7QH7 - chains 5 and A of the 49 polymer chains in the assembly; structure by electron microscopy, 2.89 A resolution.

Chain 5:
Molecule: 39S ribosomal protein L37, mitochondrial
Organism: Homo sapiens
UniProt: Q9BZE1 (RM37_HUMAN); residue numbers follow UniProt; this construct covers 31-422
Chain sequence (392 residues; numbered 31 to 422; the number before each row is that of its first residue):
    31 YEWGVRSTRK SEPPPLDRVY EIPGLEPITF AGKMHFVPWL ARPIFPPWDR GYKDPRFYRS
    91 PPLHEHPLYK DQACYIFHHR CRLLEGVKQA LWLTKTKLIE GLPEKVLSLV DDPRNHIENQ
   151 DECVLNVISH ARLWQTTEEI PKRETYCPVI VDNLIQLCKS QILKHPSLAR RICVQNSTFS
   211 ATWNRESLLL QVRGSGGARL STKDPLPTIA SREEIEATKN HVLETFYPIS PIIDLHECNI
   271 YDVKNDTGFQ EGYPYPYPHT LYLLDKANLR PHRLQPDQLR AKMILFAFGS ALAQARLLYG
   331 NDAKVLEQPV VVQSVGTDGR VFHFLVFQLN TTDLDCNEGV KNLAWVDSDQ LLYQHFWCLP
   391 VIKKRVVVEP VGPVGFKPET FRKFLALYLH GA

Chain A:
Molecule: 16S ribosomal RNA
Organism: Homo sapiens
Sequence (1256 nucleotides; row label = number of the first residue in the row; note: 302 numbers in that range are skipped by the numbering (no residue carries them; nothing is unmodelled there)):
  1671 GCUAAACCUA GCCCCAAACC C
  1695 CCACCUUACU ACCA
  1711 CAAC
  1716 UUAGCCAAAC CAUUUAC
  1737 AUAAAGUAUA GGCGAUAGAA AUUGA
  1766 UGGCGCAAUA GAUAUAGUAC CGCAAGGGAA AGA
  1813 CAAGCAUAAU AUAGCAAGGA CUAACCCCUA UACCUUCUGC AUAAUGAAUU AACUAGAAAU
  1873 AACUUUGCAA GGAGAGCCAA AGCUAAGACC CCCGAAACCA GACGAGCUAC CUAAGAACAG
  1933 CUAAAAGAGC ACACCCGUCU AUGUAGCAAA AUAGUGGGAA GAUUUAUAGG UAGAGGCGAC
  1993 AAACCUACCG AGCCUGGUGA UAGCUGGUUG UCCAAGAUAG AAUCUUAGUU CAACUUUAAA
  2053 UUUGCCCACA GAACC
  2072 AAAUCCCCUU GUAAAUUUAA CUGUUAGUCC AAAGAGGAAC AGCUCUUUGG ACACUAGGAA
  2132 AAAACCUUGU AGAGAGAGUA AAAAAU
  2231 GAUCCCAAAC AUAUAACUGA ACUCCUCACA CCCAAUUGGA CCAAUCUAUC A
  2285 UAUAGAAGAA CUAAUGUUAG UAUAAGUAAC AUGAAAACAU UCUCCUCCGC AUAAGCCUGC
  2345 GUCAGAU
  2364 CUGACAAUUA ACAGCCCAAU AUCUACAAUC AACCAACAAG
  2407 UUAUUACCCU CACUGUCAAC CCAAC
  2433 CAGGCAUGCU CAUAAGGAAA GGUUAAAAAA AGUAAAAGGA ACUCGGCAAA UCUUACCCCG
  2493 CCUGUUUACC AAAAACAUCA CCUCUAGCAU CACCAGUAUU AGAGGCACCG CCU
  2611 CCUUAAAUAG G
  2637 CUCCACGAGG GUUCAGCUGU CUCUUACUUU UAACCAGUGA AAUUGACCUG CCCGUG
  2696 AGGCGGGCAU AACACAGCAA GACGA
  2723 AGACCCUAUG GAGCUUUAAU UUAUUAAUGC AAA
  2792 ACCUGCAUUA AAAAUUUCGG UUGGGGCGAC CUCGGAGCAG AACCCAACCU CCGAG
  2855 GCUAAGACUU CACCAGUCAA AGCGAA
  2896 GAUCCAAUAA CUUGACCAAC GGAACAAGUU ACCCUAGGG
  2944 CAAUCCUAUU CUAGAGUCCA UAUCAACAAU AGGGUUUAC
  2994 UGGAUCAGGA CAUCCCGAUG GUGCAGCCGC UAUUAAAGGU UCGUUUGUUC AACGAUUAAA
  3054 GUCCU
  3060 CGUGAUCUGA GUUCAGACCG GAGUAAUCCA GGUCGGUUUC UAUCUACUUU
  3113 AUUCCUCCCU GUACGAAAGG ACAAGAGAAA UAAGGCCUAC UUCACAAAGC GCCUUC
  3174 UAAAUGAUAU CAUCUCAACU UA
  3201 AUACCCACAC CCACCCAAGA ACAGGGUU
Bound ions: Mg2+ site 1: C1725, C1726; Mg2+ site 2: A1757, U1758; Mg2+ site 3: G1776, A1779; Mg2+ site 4 near G1776 (its only coordinating residue here); Mg2+ site 5: U1778, A1779; Mg2+ site 6: A1814, A1815; Mg2+ site 7 near A1859 (its only coordinating residue here); Mg2+ site 8: A1869, C1902; Mg2+ site 9 near A1907 (its only coordinating residue here); Mg2+ site 10 near G1918 (its only coordinating residue here); Mg2+ site 11 near G2011 (its only coordinating residue here); Mg2+ site 12: G2015, U2731; 23 more Mg2+ sites not listed
From the paper describing this entry:
  - post-translational modification sites: G2815

Chain 5 / chain A interface:
Pairs across the interface (80):
  Tyr-31(5) / A2521(A)  base contact
  Tyr-31(5) / U2522(A)  base contact
  Tyr-31(5) / A2527(A)  hydrogen bond to the sugar
  Glu-32(5) / U2522(A)  hydrogen bond to the base
  Trp-33(5) / A2527(A)  base contact
  Gly-34(5) / U2522(A)  base contact
  Gly-34(5) / A2527(A)  hydrogen bond to the base
  Val-35(5) / U2522(A)  sugar contact
  Val-35(5) / C2523(A)  phosphate contact
  Val-35(5) / A2527(A)  base contact
  Arg-36(5) / U2522(A)  hydrogen bond to the sugar
  Arg-36(5) / C2523(A)  salt bridge to the phosphate
  Ser-37(5) / C2523(A)  hydrogen bond to the phosphate
  Phe-66(5) / A1712(A)  stacking on the base
  Pro-68(5) / A1712(A)  sugar contact
  Pro-68(5) / A1713(A)  hydrogen bond to the base
  Trp-69(5) / A1713(A)  base contact
  Arg-72(5) / A1712(A)  salt bridge to the phosphate
  Trp-78(5) / A1708(A)  base contact
  Arg-80(5) / C1707(A)  hydrogen bond to the base
  Tyr-82(5) / C1707(A)  base contact
  Pro-85(5) / A2381(A)  sugar contact
  Pro-85(5) / A2412(A)  sugar contact
  Pro-85(5) / C2413(A)  sugar contact
  Arg-86(5) / A2381(A)  sugar contact
  Phe-87(5) / C1707(A)  stacking on the base
  Phe-87(5) / A2381(A)  sugar contact
  Tyr-88(5) / A2381(A)  hydrogen bond to the sugar
  Tyr-88(5) / A2382(A)  sugar contact
  Tyr-88(5) / U2411(A)  hydrogen bond to the sugar
  Tyr-88(5) / A2412(A)  sugar contact
  Arg-89(5) / A1708(A)  hydrogen bond to the base
  Arg-89(5) / A2382(A)  sugar contact
  Ser-90(5) / A2382(A)  hydrogen bond to the base
  Ser-90(5) / U2383(A)  sugar contact
  Ser-90(5) / U2411(A)  base contact
  Pro-91(5) / U2411(A)  sugar contact
  Leu-93(5) / U2383(A)  sugar contact
  Leu-93(5) / A2384(A)  sugar contact
  His-96(5) / U2410(A)  hydrogen bond to the sugar
  His-96(5) / U2411(A)  sugar contact
  His-108(5) / U2408(A)  hydrogen bond to the sugar
  His-109(5) / U2408(A)  sugar contact
  Arg-110(5) / C2386(A)  hydrogen bond to the base
  Arg-110(5) / U2387(A)  hydrogen bond to the sugar
  Arg-110(5) / U2407(A)  sugar contact
  Arg-112(5) / A2388(A)  salt bridge to the phosphate
  Arg-112(5) / C2389(A)  base contact
  Leu-114(5) / A2388(A)  base contact
  Arg-162(5) / A2394(A)  sugar contact
  Ile-170(5) / C2393(A)  sugar contact
  Arg-173(5) / A2394(A)  phosphate contact
  Arg-173(5) / A2395(A)  salt bridge to the phosphate
  Arg-223(5) / U2410(A)  salt bridge to the phosphate
  Asp-264(5) / U2387(A)  phosphate contact
  His-266(5) / U2385(A)  hydrogen bond to the sugar
  Ile-270(5) / U2410(A)  sugar contact
  Leu-299(5) / A2391(A)  sugar contact
  Arg-300(5) / A2390(A)  phosphate contact
  Arg-300(5) / A2391(A)  salt bridge to the phosphate
  Arg-300(5) / A2394(A)  hydrogen bond to the sugar
  Arg-300(5) / A2395(A)  salt bridge to the phosphate
  Pro-301(5) / C2389(A)  phosphate contact
  Pro-301(5) / A2390(A)  phosphate contact
  Arg-303(5) / A2395(A)  salt bridge to the phosphate
  Gln-305(5) / C2389(A)  base contact
  Gln-308(5) / C2389(A)  base contact
  Arg-350(5) / A2395(A)  hydrogen bond to the sugar
  Gln-384(5) / A2395(A)  hydrogen bond to the sugar
  His-385(5) / A2395(A)  base contact
  Phe-386(5) / C2393(A)  sugar contact
  Trp-387(5) / C2393(A)  base contact
  Trp-387(5) / A2395(A)  base contact
  Cys-388(5) / C2393(A)  hydrogen bond to the base
  Leu-389(5) / C2393(A)  hydrogen bond to the base
  Pro-390(5) / C2393(A)  base contact
  Val-391(5) / C2393(A)  base contact
  Lys-393(5) / A1936(A)  base contact
  Lys-394(5) / U1934(A)  phosphate contact
  Arg-395(5) / C1933(A)  salt bridge to the phosphate
Also at the interface, not in a pair above, chain 5 (57 interface residues in all): Arg-39, Pro-44, Glu-267, Asn-298
Also at the interface, not in a pair above, chain A (32 interface residues in all): A2409

In short:
57 residues of chain 5 face 32 of chain A across their interface, with 21 hydrogen bonds, 9 salt bridges and 2
aromatic stacking contacts. Among the polar pairs are Glu-32(5)/U2522(A), Gly-34(5)/A2527(A) and
Pro-68(5)/A1713(A). The Mg2+ site 1 is built by C1725(A) and C1726(A). The paper reports a modification site
at G2815(A).
Chain 5 is 39S ribosomal protein L37, mitochondrial and chain A is 16S ribosomal RNA, both from Homo sapiens;
the structure, Cryo-EM structure of the human mtLSU assembly intermediate upon MRM2 depletion - class 4, was
determined by electron microscopy (same publication as 7QH6).
